7KVD - chains A and C of the 12 polymer chains in the assembly; structure by electron microscopy, 6.80 A resolution (low resolution: residue-level contacts below are approximate; hydrogen-bond / salt-bridge calls are withheld).

Chain A (and C):
Molecule: p9-1
From: Mal de Rio Cuarto virus
Notes: chain C of this document is another copy of the same molecule, construct and numbering; everything in this record applies to it too
UniProtKB: D9U542 (D9U542_9REOV); residues 2-337 here = UniProt positions 2-337
Amino-acid sequence (388 residues; row label = number of the first residue in the row; numbers below 1 keep their minus sign (Met-50 is residue -50)):
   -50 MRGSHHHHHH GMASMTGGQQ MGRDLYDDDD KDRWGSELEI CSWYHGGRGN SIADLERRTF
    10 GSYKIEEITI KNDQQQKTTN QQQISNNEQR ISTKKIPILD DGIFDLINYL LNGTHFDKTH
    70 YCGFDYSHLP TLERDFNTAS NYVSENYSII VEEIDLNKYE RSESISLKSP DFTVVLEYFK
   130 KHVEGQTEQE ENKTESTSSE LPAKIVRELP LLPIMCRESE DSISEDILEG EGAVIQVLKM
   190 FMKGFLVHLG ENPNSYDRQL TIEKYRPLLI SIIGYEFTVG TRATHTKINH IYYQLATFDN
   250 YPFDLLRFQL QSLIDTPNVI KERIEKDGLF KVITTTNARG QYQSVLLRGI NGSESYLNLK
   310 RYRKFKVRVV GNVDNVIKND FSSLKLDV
Unresolved in the structure: -50 to 4, 20-43, 71-73, 108-110, 131-154, 229-237, 265-268
Construct notes: expression tag (-50 to 1)
From the paper describing this entry:
  - conformationally variable residues: Val316

How chain A and chain C interact:
Pairs across the interface - 14 pairs, chain A then chain C:
  Ile269(A) with Val325(C)
  Asn286(A) with Glu112(C)
  Arg288(A) with Ser111(C); Tyr127(C)
  Ile299(A) with Ile326(C)
  Asn300(A) with Val325(C); Ile326(C)
  Gly301(A) with Val322(C); Asp323(C); Val325(C)
  Ser302(A) with Val322(C)
  Glu303(A) with Gly320(C); Asn321(C)
  Tyr305(A) with Val318(C)
Interface residues without a listed pair, chain A (10 interface residues in all): Ala287
Interface residues without a listed pair, chain C (11 interface residues in all): Asn324

Summary:
Chain A and chain C form an interface of 10 and 11 residues respectively. From the paper: conformational
variability at Val316(A).
Both chains are p9-1 (Mal de Rio Cuarto virus). Entry 7KVD (Cryo-EM structure of Mal de Rio Cuarto virus P9-1
viroplasm protein (dodecamer)) was determined by electron microscopy, deposited together with 7KVC.
